Entry 1W0V (X-ray diffraction, 2.27 A resolution); this record covers chains A and C of the 3 polymer chains in the assembly.

# Chain A
Name: HLA class I histocompatibility antigen
Organism: Homo sapiens
Notes: fragment: extracellular domain, residues 25-300
UniProt: P03989 (1B27_HUMAN); residues 1-276 here correspond to UniProt positions 25-300 (UniProt number = residue number + 24)
Chain sequence (276 residues; each row starts with the number of its first residue):
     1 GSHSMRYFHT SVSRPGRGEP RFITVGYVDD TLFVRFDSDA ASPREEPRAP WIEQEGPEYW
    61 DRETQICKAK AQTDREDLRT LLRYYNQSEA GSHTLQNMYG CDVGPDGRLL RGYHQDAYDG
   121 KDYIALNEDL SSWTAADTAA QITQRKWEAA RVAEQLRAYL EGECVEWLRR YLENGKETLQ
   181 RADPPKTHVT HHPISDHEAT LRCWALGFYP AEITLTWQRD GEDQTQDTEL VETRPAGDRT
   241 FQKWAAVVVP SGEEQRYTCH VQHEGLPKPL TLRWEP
Disulfides: Cys101-Cys164, Cys203-Cys259

# Chain C
Name: Butyrate response factor 2
UniProt: P47974 (TISD_HUMAN); residues 1-9 here correspond to UniProt positions 479-487 (UniProt number = residue number + 478)
Chain sequence (9 residues; each row starts with the number of its first residue):
     1 RRLPIFSRL

# Chain A / chain C interface
Residue-residue contacts (42):
  Met5(A) - Arg1(C)
  Tyr7(A) - Arg1(C)  hydrogen bond (side chain-backbone)
  Tyr7(A) - Arg2(C)
  His9(A) - Arg2(C)  hydrogen bond
  Thr24(A) - Arg2(C)  hydrogen bond
  Glu45(A) - Arg2(C)  salt bridge
  Arg62(A) - Arg1(C)
  Arg62(A) - Arg2(C)  hydrogen bond (side chain-backbone)
  Arg62(A) - Pro4(C)
  Glu63(A) - Arg1(C)
  Glu63(A) - Arg2(C)  hydrogen bond (side chain-backbone)
  Ile66(A) - Leu3(C)
  Ile66(A) - Pro4(C)  hydrophobic
  Ile66(A) - Phe6(C)
  Cys67(A) - Arg2(C)  hydrogen bond
  Ala69(A) - Phe6(C)  hydrophobic
  Lys70(A) - Phe6(C)
  Thr73(A) - Arg8(C)
  Glu76(A) - Arg8(C)  salt bridge
  Asp77(A) - Arg8(C)
  Asp77(A) - Leu9(C)  hydrogen bond (side chain-backbone)
  Thr80(A) - Leu9(C)
  Leu81(A) - Leu9(C)  hydrophobic
  Tyr84(A) - Leu9(C)  hydrogen bond (side chain-backbone)
  Leu95(A) - Leu9(C)  hydrophobic
  Tyr99(A) - Arg2(C)
  Tyr99(A) - Leu3(C)  hydrogen bond (side chain-backbone)
  His114(A) - Leu3(C)
  Thr143(A) - Leu9(C)  hydrogen bond (side chain-backbone)
  Lys146(A) - Leu9(C)  hydrogen bond (side chain-backbone)
  Trp147(A) - Ser7(C)
  Trp147(A) - Arg8(C)  hydrogen bond (side chain-backbone)
  Trp147(A) - Leu9(C)  hydrophobic
  Val152(A) - Ser7(C)
  Gln155(A) - Ile5(C)
  Leu156(A) - Leu3(C)  hydrophobic
  Tyr159(A) - Arg1(C)  hydrogen bond (side chain-backbone)
  Tyr159(A) - Arg2(C)
  Tyr159(A) - Leu3(C)  hydrophobic
  Glu163(A) - Arg1(C)  salt bridge
  Trp167(A) - Arg1(C)
  Tyr171(A) - Arg1(C)  hydrogen bond (side chain-backbone)
Also at the interface, not in a pair above, chain A (34 interface residues in all): Val25, Val34, Tyr59, Tyr123

# In short
Chain A and chain C form an interface of 34 and 9 residues respectively, with 14 hydrogen bonds and 3 salt
bridges. Polar contacts include Glu45(A)-Arg2(C), Glu76(A)-Arg8(C) and Glu163(A)-Arg1(C).
Chain A is HLA class I histocompatibility antigen (Homo sapiens) and chain C is Butyrate response factor 2;
the structure, Crystal Structure Of HLA-B*2705 Complexed With the self-Peptide TIS from EGF-response factor 1,
was determined by X-ray diffraction, deposited together with 1W0W.
